Entry 8EXT (electron microscopy, 4.60 A resolution (low resolution: residue-level contacts below are approximate; hydrogen-bond / salt-bridge calls are withheld)); this record covers chains A and B.

== Chain A (and B) ==
Protein: Beta-lactam sensor/signal transducer BlaR1
Source organism: Staphylococcus aureus
Notes: chain B of this document is another copy of the same molecule, construct and numbering; everything in this record applies to it too
UniProt: Q00419 (Q00419_STAAU); residues 1-585 here = UniProt positions 1-585
Chain sequence (602 residues; row label = number of the first residue in the row):
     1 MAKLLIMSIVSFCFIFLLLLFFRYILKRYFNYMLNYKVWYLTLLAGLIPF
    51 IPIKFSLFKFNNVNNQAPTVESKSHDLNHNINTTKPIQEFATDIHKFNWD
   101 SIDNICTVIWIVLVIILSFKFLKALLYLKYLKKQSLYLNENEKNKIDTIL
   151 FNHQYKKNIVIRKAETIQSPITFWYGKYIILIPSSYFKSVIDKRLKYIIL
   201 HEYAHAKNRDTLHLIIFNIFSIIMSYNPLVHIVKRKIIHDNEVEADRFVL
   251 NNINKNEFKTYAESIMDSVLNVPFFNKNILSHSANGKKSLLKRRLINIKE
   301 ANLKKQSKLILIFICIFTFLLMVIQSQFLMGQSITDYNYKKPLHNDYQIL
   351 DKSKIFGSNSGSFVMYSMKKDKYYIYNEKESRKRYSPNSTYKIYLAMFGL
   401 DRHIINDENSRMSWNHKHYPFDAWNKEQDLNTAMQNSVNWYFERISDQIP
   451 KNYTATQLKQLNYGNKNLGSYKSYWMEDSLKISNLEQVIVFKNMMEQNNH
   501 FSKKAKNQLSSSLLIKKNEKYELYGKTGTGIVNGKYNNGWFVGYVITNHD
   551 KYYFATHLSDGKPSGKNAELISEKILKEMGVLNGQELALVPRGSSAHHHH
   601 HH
Not modelled in the structure: 58-96, 413-427, 586-602
Construct notes: engineered mutation Ala-284 (Phe in Q00419); expression tag (586-602)
Metal / ion sites: Zn2+: His-201, His-205, Glu-242
From the paper describing this entry:
  - conformationally variable residues: Tyr-261
  - catalytic residues: Glu-202 (proposed by the authors, not directly observed)
  - mutagenesis - F284A: abolished catalytic activity
  - mutagenesis - F284A: decreased growth in response to nafcillin
  - mutagenesis - F284A: decreased catalytic activity on BlaI
  - post-translational modification sites: Gly-331

== Chain A / chain B interface ==
Pairs across the interface - 139 pairs, chain A then chain B:
  Lys-3(A) with Asp-336(B)
  Leu-4(A) with Ser-333(B)
  Ser-11(A) with Gln-325(B)
  Phe-14(A) with Leu-321(B); Gln-325(B)
  Ile-15(A) with Met-322(B); Gln-325(B)
  Leu-18(A) with Leu-321(B)
  Leu-19(A) with Thr-318(B)
  Phe-22(A) with Ile-314(B)
  Leu-26(A) with Ile-310(B); Leu-311(B); Ile-314(B)
  Lys-27(A) with Asn-297(B); Glu-300(B)
  Phe-30(A) with Lys-304(B)
  Asn-31(A) with Glu-300(B)
  Tyr-32(A) with Lys-305(B); Gln-306(B)
  Met-33(A) with Gln-306(B); Leu-311(B)
  Leu-34(A) with Leu-311(B); Ile-314(B)
  Asn-35(A) with Leu-311(B)
  Val-38(A) with Cys-315(B)
  Leu-41(A) with Phe-319(B); Met-322(B)
  Ala-45(A) with Met-322(B)
  Ile-48(A) with Met-330(B)
  Pro-49(A) with Met-330(B); Gly-331(B); Ser-333(B)
  Phe-50(A) with Ser-333(B)
  Ile-51(A) with Met-330(B); Ser-333(B); Ile-334(B)
  Pro-52(A) with Ser-333(B); Ile-334(B)
  Ile-53(A) with Met-330(B); Gln-332(B); Ile-334(B)
  Lys-54(A) with Gln-332(B); Ile-334(B); Lys-341(B); Arg-384(B)
  Phe-55(A) with Ser-326(B); Gln-327(B); Met-330(B); Gln-332(B)
  Leu-57(A) with Gln-327(B)
  Asn-98(A) with Val-532(B); Asn-533(B)
  His-201(A) with Arg-294(B)
  His-239(A) with Leu-290(B); Arg-293(B)
  Glu-242(A) with Arg-294(B)
  Val-243(A) with Asn-297(B)
  Asp-246(A) with Arg-294(B)
  Leu-250(A) with Ile-298(B); Ala-301(B); Leu-303(B)
  Asn-251(A) with Leu-303(B)
  Phe-258(A) with Ile-298(B); Ala-301(B)
  Tyr-261(A) with Arg-294(B); Ile-298(B)
  Ala-262(A) with Leu-295(B)
  Ile-265(A) with Leu-291(B); Arg-294(B)
  Met-266(A) with Met-266(B)
  Leu-290(A) with His-239(B)
  Leu-291(A) with Ile-265(B)
  Arg-293(A) with His-239(B)
  Arg-294(A) with His-201(B); Glu-242(B); Asp-246(B); Tyr-261(B); Ile-265(B)
  Leu-295(A) with Ala-262(B)
  Asn-297(A) with Lys-27(B); Val-243(B)
  Ile-298(A) with Leu-250(B); Phe-258(B); Tyr-261(B)
  Glu-300(A) with Lys-27(B); Asn-31(B)
  Ala-301(A) with Leu-250(B); Phe-258(B)
  Leu-303(A) with Leu-250(B); Asn-251(B)
  Lys-304(A) with Phe-30(B)
  Lys-305(A) with Tyr-32(B)
  Gln-306(A) with Tyr-32(B); Met-33(B)
  Ile-310(A) with Leu-26(B)
  Leu-311(A) with Leu-26(B); Met-33(B); Leu-34(B); Asn-35(B)
  Ile-314(A) with Phe-22(B); Leu-26(B); Leu-34(B)
  Cys-315(A) with Val-38(B)
  Thr-318(A) with Leu-19(B)
  Phe-319(A) with Leu-41(B)
  Leu-321(A) with Phe-14(B); Leu-18(B)
  Met-322(A) with Ile-15(B); Leu-41(B); Ala-45(B)
  Gln-325(A) with Ser-11(B); Phe-14(B); Ile-15(B)
  Ser-326(A) with Phe-55(B)
  Gln-327(A) with Phe-55(B); Leu-57(B)
  Met-330(A) with Ile-48(B); Pro-49(B); Ile-51(B); Ile-53(B); Phe-55(B)
  Gly-331(A) with Pro-49(B)
  Gln-332(A) with Ile-53(B); Lys-54(B); Phe-55(B)
  Ser-333(A) with Leu-4(B); Pro-49(B); Phe-50(B); Ile-51(B); Pro-52(B)
  Ile-334(A) with Ile-51(B); Pro-52(B); Ile-53(B); Lys-54(B)
  Asp-336(A) with Lys-3(B)
  Lys-341(A) with Lys-54(B)
  Arg-384(A) with Lys-54(B)
  Val-532(A) with Asn-98(B)
  Asn-533(A) with Asn-98(B)
Other interface residues (no listed pair), chain A (88 interface residues in all): Arg-23, Ser-56, Arg-235, Lys-259, Glu-263, Leu-270, Lys-287, Ser-289, Phe-317, Phe-328, Leu-329, Thr-335, Gly-464
Other interface residues (no listed pair), chain B (88 interface residues in all): Arg-23, Ser-56, Arg-235, Lys-259, Glu-263, Leu-270, Lys-287, Ser-289, Phe-317, Phe-328, Leu-329, Thr-335, Gly-464

== Summary ==
Chain A and chain B each contribute 88 residues to their interface. His-201(A), His-205(A) and Glu-242(A)
coordinate Zn2+. The paper reports the catalytic residue Glu-202(A); F284A of chain A abolishes catalytic
activity.
Chain A and chain B are both Beta-lactam sensor/signal transducer BlaR1 (Staphylococcus aureus); the
structure, Cryo-EM structure of S. aureus BlaR1 F284A mutant in complex with ampicillin, was determined by
electron microscopy, deposited together with 8EXP, 8EXQ, 8EXR and 8EXS.
